PDB entry 4IUC | X-ray diffraction, 1.45 A resolution | chains L and S

== Chain L ==
Protein: Uptake hydrogenase large subunit
From: Ralstonia eutropha
Notes: EC 1.12.5.1
UniProt: P31891 (MBHL_CUPNH); residues 1-603 here = UniProt positions 1-603
Chain sequence (603 residues; row label = number of the first residue in the row):
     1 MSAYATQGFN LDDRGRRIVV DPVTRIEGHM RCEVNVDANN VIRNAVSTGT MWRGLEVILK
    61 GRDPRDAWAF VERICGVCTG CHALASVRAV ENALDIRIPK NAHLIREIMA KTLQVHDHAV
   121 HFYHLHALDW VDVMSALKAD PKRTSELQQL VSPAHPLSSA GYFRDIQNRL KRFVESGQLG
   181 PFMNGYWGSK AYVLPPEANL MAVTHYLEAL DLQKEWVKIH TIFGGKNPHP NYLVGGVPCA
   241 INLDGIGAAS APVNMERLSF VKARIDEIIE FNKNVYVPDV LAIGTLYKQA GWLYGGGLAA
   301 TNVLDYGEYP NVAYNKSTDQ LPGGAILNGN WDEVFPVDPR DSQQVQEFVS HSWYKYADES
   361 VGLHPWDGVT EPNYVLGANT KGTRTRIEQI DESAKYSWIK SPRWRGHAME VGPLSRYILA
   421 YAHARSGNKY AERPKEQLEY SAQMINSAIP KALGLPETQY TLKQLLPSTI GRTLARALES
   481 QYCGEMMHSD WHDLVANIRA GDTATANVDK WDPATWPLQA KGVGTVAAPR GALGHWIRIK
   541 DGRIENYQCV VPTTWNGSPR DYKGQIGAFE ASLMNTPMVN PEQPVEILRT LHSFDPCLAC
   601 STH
Not modelled in the structure: 1-2
UniProt features mapped onto this chain:
  - binding site (Ni(2+)): Cys-75, Cys-78, Cys-597, Cys-600

== Chain S ==
Protein: Uptake hydrogenase small subunit
From: Ralstonia eutropha
Notes: EC 1.12.5.1
UniProt: P31892 (MBHS_CUPNH); residues 1-317 here correspond to UniProt positions 44-360 (UniProt number = residue number + 43)
Chain sequence (339 residues; numbered 1 to 339; the number before each row is that of its first residue):
     1 METKPRTPVL WLHGLECTCC SESFIRSAHP LAKDVVLSMI SLDYDDTLMA AAGHQAEAIL
    61 EEIMTKYKGN YILAVEGNPP LNQDGMSCII GGRPFIEQLK YVAKDAKAII SWGSCASWGC
   121 VQAAKPNPTQ ATPVHKVITD KPIIKVPGCP PIAEVMTGVI TYMLTFDRIP ELDRQGRPKM
   181 FYSQRIHDKC YRRPHFDAGQ FVEEWDDESA RKGFCLYKMG CKGPTTYNAC STTRWNEGTS
   241 FPIQSGHGCI GCSEDGFWDK GSFYDRLTGI SQFGVEANAD KIGGTASVVV GAAVTAHAAA
   301 SAIKRASKKN ETSGSEHRSA WSHPQFEKRS AWSHPQFEK
Not modelled in the structure: 1-4, 270-339
Differences from the reference sequence: expression tag (318-339)
UniProt features mapped onto this chain:
  - binding site ([4Fe-4S] cluster): Cys-17, Cys-20, Cys-115, Cys-149, His-187, Cys-190, Cys-215, Cys-221
  - binding site ([3Fe-4S] cluster): Cys-230, Cys-249, Cys-252

== Interface between chain L and chain S ==
Residue-residue contacts - 207 pairs, chain L then chain S:
  Val-19(L) with His-54(S)
  Asp-21(L) with Gly-53(S); Glu-57(S); Ile-90(S); Gly-91(S), hydrogen bond (side chain-backbone); Gly-92(S), hydrogen bond (side chain-backbone)
  Pro-22(L) with Tyr-44(S); Ala-52(S); Gly-53(S), hydrogen bond (backbone-backbone); Glu-57(S)
  Thr-24(L) with Asp-46(S); Met-49(S); Ala-51(S), hydrogen bond (side chain-backbone); Ala-52(S)
  Arg-25(L) with Asp-46(S), hydrogen bond (backbone-backbone); Thr-47(S); Leu-48(S); Met-49(S), hydrogen bond (side chain-backbone); Ala-50(S), hydrogen bond (side chain-backbone)
  Glu-27(L) with Glu-16(S); Cys-17(S); Thr-18(S), hydrogen bond
  His-29(L) with His-13(S), hydrogen bond (side chain-backbone); Gly-14(S), hydrogen bond (side chain-backbone); Asp-46(S); Cys-88(S); Ile-90(S)
  Arg-31(L) with Gly-92(S)
  Thr-50(L) with Ser-87(S); Cys-88(S); Ile-89(S), hydrogen bond (backbone-backbone)
  Met-51(L) with Leu-15(S), hydrophobic; Glu-16(S); Ser-87(S)
  Trp-52(L) with Leu-15(S); Ser-87(S), hydrogen bond (backbone-backbone); Pro-128(S), hydrophobic; Thr-129(S)
  Arg-53(L) with Glu-16(S); Cys-17(S); Gln-122(S); Pro-128(S); Thr-129(S)
  Gly-54(L) with Pro-128(S)
  Leu-55(L) with Val-121(S), hydrophobic
  Val-57(L) with Pro-126(S), hydrophobic; Pro-128(S), hydrophobic
  Ile-58(L) with Val-121(S); Gln-122(S); Ala-124(S); Lys-125(S); Pro-126(S); Pro-128(S)
  Arg-62(L) with Ala-124(S); Lys-125(S), hydrogen bond (side chain-backbone); Trp-258(S), hydrogen bond (side chain-backbone); Asp-259(S), salt bridge
  Arg-65(L) with Tyr-264(S)
  Asp-66(L) with Ser-262(S), hydrogen bond; Phe-263(S), hydrogen bond (side chain-backbone); Tyr-264(S)
  Trp-68(L) with His-247(S); Tyr-264(S), hydrogen bond
  Ala-69(L) with Trp-258(S); Phe-263(S), hydrophobic
  Phe-70(L) with Val-121(S), hydrophobic; Trp-258(S), hydrophobic; Phe-263(S), hydrophobic
  Arg-73(L) with Cys-17(S); Val-121(S); Cys-149(S), hydrogen bond (side chain-backbone); Trp-258(S)
  Ile-74(L) with Cys-17(S)
  Cys-75(L) with Cys-17(S), hydrophobic
  Gly-76(L) with Cys-17(S), hydrogen bond (backbone-backbone); Cys-19(S); Glu-22(S)
  Val-77(L) with Cys-17(S); Glu-22(S)
  His-116(L) with Glu-22(S); Arg-26(S), hydrogen bond
  His-124(L) with Leu-48(S)
  Leu-125(L) with Thr-47(S)
  Arg-169(L) with Lys-33(S); Asp-34(S), salt bridge; Leu-37(S); Ser-38(S), hydrogen bond
  Phe-173(L) with Arg-6(S); Val-36(S); Leu-37(S)
  Ser-176(L) with Arg-6(S), hydrogen bond
  Gln-178(L) with Pro-5(S); Arg-6(S), hydrogen bond (side chain-backbone); Ser-41(S); Tyr-67(S)
  Gly-180(L) with Leu-42(S); Asp-43(S)
  Pro-181(L) with Leu-42(S); Leu-48(S), hydrophobic; Met-49(S); Ala-50(S), hydrogen bond (backbone-backbone)
  Met-183(L) with Ala-51(S); Ile-59(S); Glu-62(S); Ile-63(S), hydrophobic
  Asn-184(L) with Ala-51(S); Gln-55(S), hydrogen bond (side chain-backbone); Ile-59(S)
  Tyr-186(L) with Ala-50(S); Ala-52(S), hydrogen bond (side chain-backbone); Gln-55(S), hydrogen bond
  Trp-187(L) with Ala-50(S), hydrophobic
  Tyr-206(L) with Leu-48(S)
  Leu-210(L) with Lys-33(S)
  Asp-211(L) with Leu-31(S); Lys-33(S), salt bridge
  Gln-213(L) with Ile-25(S), hydrogen bond (side chain-backbone); Arg-26(S), hydrogen bond
  Lys-214(L) with Arg-26(S); Ser-27(S); Ala-28(S); Leu-31(S)
  Val-217(L) with Arg-26(S); Asn-236(S)
  Lys-218(L) with Asn-236(S); Glu-237(S), salt bridge; Thr-239(S)
  Thr-221(L) with Trp-235(S); Asn-236(S), hydrogen bond; Thr-239(S); Ser-240(S); Ser-245(S), hydrogen bond (backbone-side chain)
  Ile-222(L) with Thr-239(S); Ser-245(S), hydrogen bond (backbone-side chain)
  Gly-225(L) with Trp-235(S); Ser-240(S); Phe-241(S), hydrogen bond (backbone-backbone); Pro-242(S); Ser-245(S), hydrogen bond (backbone-side chain)
  Lys-226(L) with Cys-149(S), hydrogen bond (side chain-backbone); Pro-150(S); Trp-235(S); Asn-236(S); Pro-242(S); Cys-252(S)
  Asn-227(L) with Arg-26(S), hydrogen bond; Trp-235(S); Asn-236(S), hydrogen bond (backbone-side chain)
  Pro-228(L) with Cys-19(S); Glu-22(S); Ser-23(S); Pro-150(S)
  His-229(L) with Cys-17(S), hydrogen bond; Cys-19(S); Cys-149(S)
  Asn-231(L) with Pro-242(S); His-247(S)
  Tyr-232(L) with His-247(S)
  Leu-233(L) with Trp-205(S)
  Pro-238(L) with Ser-245(S); Gly-246(S); His-247(S)
  Cys-239(L) with Ser-245(S), hydrogen bond (backbone-backbone)
  Ala-240(L) with Ala-210(S)
  Ile-241(L) with Arg-211(S)
  Asn-242(L) with Arg-211(S), hydrogen bond (side chain-backbone)
  Ala-248(L) with His-195(S), hydrogen bond (backbone-side chain); Lys-212(S)
  Ala-249(L) with Arg-211(S); Lys-212(S)
  Ser-250(L) with Lys-212(S); Gly-213(S)
  Ala-251(L) with Arg-211(S)
  Pro-252(L) with Arg-192(S); Gln-244(S); Ser-245(S); Gly-246(S)
  Arg-257(L) with Thr-239(S), hydrogen bond (side chain-backbone)
  Tyr-374(L) with Met-86(S)
  Arg-384(L) with Asp-84(S), salt bridge; Met-86(S)
  Thr-385(L) with Asp-84(S); Met-86(S); Gly-92(S); Arg-93(S); Pro-94(S)
  Arg-386(L) with Gly-92(S); Arg-93(S)
  Ile-387(L) with Met-86(S), hydrophobic; Gly-92(S), hydrogen bond (backbone-backbone)
  Trp-398(L) with Gln-83(S); Met-86(S), hydrogen bond (side chain-backbone); Ser-87(S)
  Thr-503(L) with Arg-211(S), hydrogen bond
  Ala-504(L) with Asp-206(S); Arg-211(S)
  Thr-505(L) with Asp-206(S), hydrogen bond (backbone-side chain)
  Ala-506(L) with Trp-205(S), hydrophobic; Asp-206(S)
  Val-508(L) with Glu-204(S); Trp-205(S)
  Trp-511(L) with Trp-205(S); Tyr-264(S), hydrophobic
  Glu-582(L) with Gln-55(S), hydrogen bond (backbone-side chain)
  Pro-584(L) with Gln-55(S)
  Leu-588(L) with Ala-52(S), hydrophobic
  Ala-599(L) with Glu-16(S)
Interface residues without a listed pair, chain L (97 interface residues in all): Val-20, Ile-26, Gly-28, Leu-128, Phe-182, Gly-185, Leu-207, Glu-215, Phe-223, Gly-224, Phe-260, Trp-353, Pro-372
Interface residues without a listed pair, chain S (91 interface residues in all): Pro-8, Ala-56, Ala-58, Glu-97, Ile-250

== In short ==
Chain L and chain S form an interface of 97 and 91 residues respectively; the contacts include 47 hydrogen
bonds and 5 salt bridges. Polar contacts include Arg-62(L)/Asp-259(S), Arg-169(L)/Asp-34(S) and
Asp-211(L)/Lys-33(S).
Chain L is Uptake hydrogenase large subunit and chain S is Uptake hydrogenase small subunit, both from
Ralstonia eutropha; the structure, Crystal structure of an O2-tolerant [NiFe]-hydrogenase from Ralstonia
eutropha in its as-isolated form - oxidized state ..., was determined by X-ray diffraction, deposited together
with 4IUB and 4IUD.
